Entry 1BYO (X-ray diffraction, 2.00 A resolution); this record covers chain A.

Chain A:
Protein: Protein (plastocyanin)
From: Silene latifolia subsp. alba
Reference sequence: P07030 (PLAS_SILPR); residues 1-99 here correspond to UniProt positions 67-165 (UniProt number = residue number + 66)
Amino-acid sequence (99 residues; each row starts with the number of its first residue):
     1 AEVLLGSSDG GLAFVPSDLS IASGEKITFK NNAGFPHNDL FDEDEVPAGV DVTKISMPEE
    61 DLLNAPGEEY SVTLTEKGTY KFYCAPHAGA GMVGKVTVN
Construct notes: conflict Asp39 (Val105 in P07030), Leu40 (Val106 in P07030)
Swiss-Prot annotation at these positions:
  - binding site (Cu cation): His37, Cys84, His87, Met92
Metal / ion sites: Cu ion: His37, Cys84, His87, Met92

Summary:
His37, Cys84, His87 and Met92 coordinate a Cu ion ion. Curated annotation (UniProt) lists 4 Cu cation-binding
residues.
Chain A is Protein (plastocyanin) (Silene latifolia subsp. alba); the structure, Wild-type plastocyanin from
silene, was determined by X-ray diffraction (same publication as 1BYP).
